PDB entry 8SWS | X-ray diffraction, 1.99 A resolution | chains B and C of the 3 polymer chains in the assembly

[Chain B (and C)]
Protein: Purine nucleoside phosphorylase
From: Kluyveromyces lactis NRRL Y-1140
Notes: chain C of this document is another copy of the same molecule, construct and numbering; everything in this record applies to it too
Reference sequence: Q6CSZ6 (Q6CSZ6_KLULA); residues 1-306 here = UniProt positions 1-306
Sequence (307 residues; row label = number of the first residue in the row; numbering starts at 0):
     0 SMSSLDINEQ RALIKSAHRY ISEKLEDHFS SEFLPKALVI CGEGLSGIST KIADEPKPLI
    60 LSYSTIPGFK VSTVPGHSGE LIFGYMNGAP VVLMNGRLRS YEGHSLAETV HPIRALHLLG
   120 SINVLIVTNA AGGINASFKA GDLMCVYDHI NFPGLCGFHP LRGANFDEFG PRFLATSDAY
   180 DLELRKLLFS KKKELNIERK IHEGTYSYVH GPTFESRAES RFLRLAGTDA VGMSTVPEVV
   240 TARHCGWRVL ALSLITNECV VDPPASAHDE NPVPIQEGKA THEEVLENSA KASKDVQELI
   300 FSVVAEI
Disordered / not traced: 0-7, 70-76, 161-175 (chain C: 0-4, 70-77, 95-104, 269-287)
Construct notes: expression tag (0); engineered mutation E42 (Ser in Q6CSZ6), R98 (His in Q6CSZ6)
Residues lining bound ligands: DADMe-ImmG (IM5; 2-amino-7-{[(3R,4R)-3-hydroxy-4-(hydroxymethyl)pyrrolidin-1-yl]methyl}-3,5-dihydro-4H-pyrrolo[3,2-d]pyrimidin-4-one): R98, Y100, A129, A130, G131, V208, F213, E214, V230, G231, M232, T255, N256, C258, H281, V284

[Interface between chain B and chain C]
Residue-residue contacts - 40 pairs, chain B then chain C:
  Y146(B) - P262(C)
  Y146(B) - P263(C)
  Y146(B) - A264(C)
  D147(B) - S215(C)
  D147(B) - R216(C)
  D147(B) - A217(C)  hydrogen bond (side chain-backbone)
  H148(B) - S215(C)  hydrogen bond (backbone-side chain)
  H148(B) - A217(C)
  H148(B) - E218(C)
  I149(B) - A217(C)  hydrophobic
  I149(B) - E218(C)
  N150(B) - E218(C)  hydrogen bond (backbone-side chain)
  G153(B) - H209(C)
  G153(B) - G210(C)
  L154(B) - F151(C)  hydrophobic
  L154(B) - V208(C)
  L154(B) - H209(C)  hydrogen bond (backbone-backbone)
  L154(B) - F221(C)  hydrophobic
  C155(B) - P152(C)  hydrophobic
  C155(B) - C155(C)  hydrogen bond
  C155(B) - F157(C)
  C155(B) - H209(C)  hydrogen bond (backbone-side chain)
  G156(B) - H209(C)
  F157(B) - F157(C)  hydrophobic
  S176(B) - E214(C)
  D177(B) - R216(C)  salt bridge
  L181(B) - A264(C)
  L181(B) - S265(C)
  L181(B) - A266(C)  hydrophobic
  R184(B) - A264(C)  hydrogen bond (side chain-backbone)
  R184(B) - A266(C)
  K185(B) - A266(C)
  F188(B) - A266(C)  hydrophobic
  F188(B) - H267(C)
  E202(B) - S265(C)  hydrogen bond
  E202(B) - A266(C)  hydrogen bond (side chain-backbone)
  T204(B) - A217(C)
  F221(B) - F221(C)  hydrophobic
  L224(B) - L224(C)
  A225(B) - F221(C)  hydrophobic
Also at the interface, not in a pair above, chain B (23 interface residues in all): F151, G226
Also at the interface, not in a pair above, chain C (22 interface residues in all): R220, D268

[Summary]
23 residues of chain B and 22 residues of chain C are in contact, with 9 hydrogen bonds and 1 salt bridge.
Polar contacts include D177(B)-R216(C), D147(B)-A217(C) and H148(B)-S215(C). Chain B binds DADMe-ImmG.
Both chains are Purine nucleoside phosphorylase (Kluyveromyces lactis NRRL Y-1140). Entry 8SWS (Structure of
K. lactis PNP S42E-H98R variant bound to transition state analog DADMe-IMMUCILLIN G and sulfate) was
determined by X-ray diffraction together with 8SWP, 8SWQ, 8SWR, 8SWT and 8SWU from the same study.
